4DKS - chain A; structure by X-ray diffraction, 2.70 A resolution.

[Chain A]
Protein: Probable integrase
Organism: Sulfolobus virus 1
UniProt: P20214 (INTG_SSV1); residue numbers follow UniProt; this construct covers 174-335
Amino-acid sequence (162 residues; numbered 174 to 335; the number before each row is that of its first residue):
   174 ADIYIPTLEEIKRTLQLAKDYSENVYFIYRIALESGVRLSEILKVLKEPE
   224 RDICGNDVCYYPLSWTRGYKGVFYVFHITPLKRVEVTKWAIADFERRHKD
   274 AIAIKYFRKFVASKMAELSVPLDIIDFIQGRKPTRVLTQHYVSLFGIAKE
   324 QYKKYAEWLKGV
Not modelled in the structure: 238-243, 272-273, 307-314, 335
Disulfides: C227-C232

[In short]
Chain A is Probable integrase (Sulfolobus virus 1); the structure, A spindle-shaped virus protein
(chymotrypsin treated), was determined by X-ray diffraction, deposited together with 3VCF.
